PDB entry 2YJK | X-ray diffraction, 2.00 A resolution | chains E and I of the 12 polymer chains in the assembly

[Chain E (and I)]
Name: AFP
Organism: Microbacterium arborescens
Notes: chain I of this document is another copy of the same molecule, construct and numbering; everything in this record applies to it too
UniProtKB: Q1X6M4 (Q1X6M4_9MICO); residues -2 to 158 here correspond to UniProt positions 1-161 (UniProt number = residue number + 3)
Amino-acid sequence (161 residues; numbered -2 to 158; the number before each row is that of its first residue; numbers below 1 keep their minus sign (Met-2 is residue -2)):
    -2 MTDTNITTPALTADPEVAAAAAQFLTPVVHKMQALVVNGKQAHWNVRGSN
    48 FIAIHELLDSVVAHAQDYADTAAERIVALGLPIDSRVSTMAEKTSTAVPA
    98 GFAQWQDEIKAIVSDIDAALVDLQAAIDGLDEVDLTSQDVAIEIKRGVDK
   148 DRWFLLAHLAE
Not modelled in the structure: -2 to 6 (chain I: -2 to 10)
Bound ions: Iron(II) oxide Fe site 1: His40 (shared with 2 residues of chain F); Iron(II) oxide Fe site 2: Asp67, Glu71 (shared with 1 residue of chain F)
Ligand contacts: Iron(II) oxide (OFE): Lys37, His40, Trp41, His52, Asp56

[How chain E and chain I interact]
Pairs across the interface (22):
  Asn47(E) - Ser46(I)  hydrogen bond (side chain-backbone)
  Ala50(E) - Ile49(I)  hydrophobic
  Trp102(E) - Ser46(I)
  Trp150(E) - Trp41(I)
  Trp150(E) - Arg44(I)
  Trp150(E) - Phe48(I)  hydrophobic
  Trp150(E) - His52(I)
  Phe151(E) - Phe48(I)
  Phe151(E) - Ile49(I)  hydrophobic
  Phe151(E) - His52(I)
  Ala154(E) - Arg44(I)
  Ala154(E) - Gly45(I)  hydrogen bond (backbone-backbone)
  Ala154(E) - Phe48(I)  hydrophobic
  His155(E) - Gly45(I)
  His155(E) - Ser46(I)  hydrogen bond (backbone-backbone)
  His155(E) - Phe48(I)
  His155(E) - Ile49(I)  hydrogen bond (side chain-backbone)
  Ala157(E) - Arg44(I)
  Ala157(E) - Gln101(I)
  Glu158(E) - Gly45(I)
  Glu158(E) - Ser46(I)
  Glu158(E) - Gln101(I)  hydrogen bond (backbone-side chain)
Interface residues without a listed pair, chain I (9 interface residues in all): Asn47

[Overview]
Chain E and chain I each contribute 9 residues to their interface; the contacts include 5 hydrogen bonds.
Among the polar pairs are Asn47(E)-Ser46(I), His155(E)-Ile49(I) and Glu158(E)-Gln101(I). Ligands of chain E:
Iron(II) oxide. The Iron(II) oxide Fe site 2 is built by Asp67(E) and Glu71(E).
Both chains are AFP (Microbacterium arborescens). Entry 2YJK (Structure of Dps from MICROBACTERIUM ARBORESCENS
in the high iron form) was determined by X-ray diffraction together with 2YJJ from the same study.
